Entry 5L5J (X-ray diffraction, 2.90 A resolution); this record covers chains A and B of the 28 polymer chains in the assembly.

# Chain A
Name: Proteasome subunit alpha type-2
Organism: Saccharomyces cerevisiae (strain ATCC 204508 / S288c)
Notes: EC 3.4.25.1
UniProtKB: P23639 (PSA2_YEAST); residue numbers follow UniProt; this construct covers 1-250
Sequence (250 residues; each row starts with the number of its first residue):
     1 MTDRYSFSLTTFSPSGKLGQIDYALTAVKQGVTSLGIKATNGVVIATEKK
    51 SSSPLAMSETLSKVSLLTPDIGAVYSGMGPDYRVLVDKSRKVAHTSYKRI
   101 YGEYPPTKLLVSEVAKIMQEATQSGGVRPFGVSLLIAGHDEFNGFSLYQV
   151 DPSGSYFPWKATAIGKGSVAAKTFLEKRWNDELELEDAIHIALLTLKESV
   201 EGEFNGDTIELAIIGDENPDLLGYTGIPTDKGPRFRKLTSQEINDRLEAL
UniProt features mapped onto this chain:
  - cross-link: Lys108 (Glycyl lysine isopeptide (Lys-Gly) (interchain with G-Cter in ubiquitin))

# Chain B
Name: Proteasome subunit alpha type-3
Organism: Saccharomyces cerevisiae (strain ATCC 204508 / S288c)
Notes: EC 3.4.25.1
UniProtKB: P23638 (PSA3_YEAST); residues 0-257 here correspond to UniProt positions 1-258 (UniProt number = residue number + 1)
Sequence (258 residues; row label = number of the first residue in the row; numbering starts at 0):
     0 MGSRRYDSRTTIFSPEGRLYQVEYALESISHAGTAIGIMASDGIVLAAER
    50 KVTSTLLEQDTSTEKLYKLNDKIAVAVAGLTADAEILINTARIHAQNYLK
   100 TYNEDIPVEILVRRLSDIKQGYTQHGGLRPFGVSFIYAGYDDRYGYQLYT
   150 SNPSGNYTGWKAISVGANTSAAQTLLQMDYKDDMKVDDAIELALKTLSKT
   200 TDSSALTYDRLEFATIRKGANDGEVYQKIFKPQEIKDILVKTGITKKDED
   250 EEADEDMK
Not modelled in the structure: 0, 245-257
UniProt features mapped onto this chain:
  - cross-link (Glycyl lysine isopeptide (Lys-Gly)): Lys99 (interchain with G-Cter in ubiquitin), Lys198 (interchain with G-Cter in ubiquitin), Lys230 (interchain with G-Cter in ubiquitin)

# How chain A and chain B interact
Contacting residue pairs - 63 pairs, chain A then chain B:
  Arg4(A) - Ser2(B)  hydrogen bond (backbone-side chain)
  Tyr5(A) - Ser2(B)
  Tyr5(A) - Tyr5(B)
  Ser6(A) - Gly125(B)
  Ser6(A) - Leu127(B)
  Phe7(A) - Ser2(B)
  Phe7(A) - Tyr5(B)
  Phe7(A) - Asp6(B)
  Phe7(A) - Gly126(B)
  Ser8(A) - Gly126(B)  hydrogen bond (backbone-backbone)
  Ser8(A) - Leu127(B)
  Ser8(A) - Arg128(B)  hydrogen bond (side chain-backbone)
  Thr10(A) - Arg128(B)
  Thr11(A) - Ser7(B)
  Thr11(A) - Thr9(B)
  Thr11(A) - Gln20(B)
  Phe12(A) - Gln20(B)
  Phe12(A) - Tyr23(B)
  Phe12(A) - Ala24(B)  hydrophobic
  Phe12(A) - Arg128(B)
  Phe12(A) - Pro129(B)
  Phe12(A) - Gly131(B)
  Ser13(A) - Tyr23(B)
  Pro14(A) - Tyr23(B)  hydrophobic
  Pro14(A) - Glu26(B)
  Ser15(A) - Glu26(B)
  Ser15(A) - His30(B)
  Gly16(A) - Tyr23(B)
  Gly16(A) - Ser27(B)  hydrogen bond (backbone-side chain)
  Lys38(A) - Glu57(B)  salt bridge
  Ser112(A) - Glu84(B)
  Lys116(A) - Ile85(B)
  Gln119(A) - Ala81(B)
  Gln119(A) - Asp82(B)  hydrogen bond
  Gln119(A) - Ile85(B)
  Gln119(A) - Arg128(B)
  Thr122(A) - Arg128(B)  hydrogen bond (backbone-side chain)
  Gln123(A) - Tyr121(B)
  Gln123(A) - Leu127(B)
  Gln123(A) - Arg128(B)  hydrogen bond (side chain-backbone)
  Gln123(A) - Phe130(B)
  Gly125(A) - Leu127(B)
  Ser153(A) - Ala81(B)
  Gly154(A) - Ala81(B)
  Ser155(A) - Ala81(B)
  Tyr156(A) - Glu84(B)  hydrogen bond
  Phe157(A) - Leu56(B)  hydrophobic
  Pro158(A) - Leu56(B)
  Pro158(A) - Glu57(B)  hydrogen bond (backbone-backbone)
  Pro158(A) - Thr60(B)
  Pro158(A) - Ser61(B)
  Trp159(A) - Ser53(B)
  Trp159(A) - Leu55(B)
  Trp159(A) - Leu56(B)
  Lys160(A) - Thr54(B)
  Lys160(A) - Leu55(B)  hydrogen bond (backbone-backbone)
  Lys160(A) - Leu56(B)
  Lys160(A) - Glu57(B)
  Ala161(A) - Leu55(B)
  Leu175(A) - Leu55(B)  hydrophobic
  Glu176(A) - Ser53(B)
  Glu176(A) - Thr54(B)
  Glu176(A) - Leu55(B)
Also at the interface, not in a pair above, chain A (35 interface residues in all): Leu18, Ser124, Tyr148, Lys172, Trp179
Also at the interface, not in a pair above, chain B (32 interface residues in all): Leu79, Thr80

# In short
The interface between chain A and chain B involves 35 residues on one side and 32 on the other; the contacts
include 10 hydrogen bonds and 1 salt bridge. Among the polar pairs are Lys38(A)-Glu57(B), Arg4(A)-Ser2(B) and
Ser8(A)-Arg128(B).
Here chain A is Proteasome subunit alpha type-2 and chain B is Proteasome subunit alpha type-3, both from
Saccharomyces cerevisiae (strain ATCC 204508 / S288c). Entry 5L5J (Yeast 20S proteasome with human beta5i
(1-138) and human beta6 (97-111; 118-133) in complex with epoxyketone ...) was determined by X-ray diffraction
together with 5L52, 5L54, 5L55, 5L5A, 5L5B, 5L5D and 30 further entries from the same study.
